PDB entry 6SK5 | electron microscopy, 3.60 A resolution | chains D and C of the 4 polymer chains in the assembly

== Chain D ==
Name: Rhinovirus B5 VP4
Source organism: Human rhinovirus B5
UniProtKB: Q80SQ3 (Q80SQ3_9ENTO); numbering as in UniProt (aligned over 1-69)
Amino-acid sequence (69 residues; row label = number of the first residue in the row):
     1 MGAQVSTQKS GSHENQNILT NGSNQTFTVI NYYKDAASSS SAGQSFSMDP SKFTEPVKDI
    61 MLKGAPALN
Not modelled in the structure: 1-29

== Chain C ==
Name: Rhinovirus B5 VP3
Source organism: Human rhinovirus B5
Notes: EC 3.4.22.29, 3.6.1.15, 3.4.22.28, 2.7.7.48
UniProtKB: B9V433 (B9V433_9ENTO); residues 1-230 here correspond to UniProt positions 330-559 (UniProt number = residue number + 329)
Amino-acid sequence (230 residues; row label = number of the first residue in the row):
     1 GLPTVLTPGS EQFLTTDDRQ SPSAMPNYEP TPLIHIPGEV KNLLEIAQVD TLIPLNNTTN
    61 TTGLGMYRIP LVQNMQGEQV FGFRLYLGDG VLKTTLLGEL CQYFTHWAGS LRLSFMYTGP
   121 ALSSAKLLIA YTPPGAQGPT KRKEAMLGTH VVWDIGLQST VVLNIPWTSG VQYRYTDPDT
   181 YTSAGFVSCW YQTSLVLPPQ TQQTVYMLGF ISACPDFKLR LMKDTQSIHQ
Sequence notes: conflict Thr4 (Ala333 in B9V433)

== Chain D / chain C interface ==
Contacting residue pairs - 31 pairs, chain D then chain C:
  Ile30(D) with Gln20(C), hydrogen bond (backbone-side chain)
  Asn31(D) with Gln20(C)
  Tyr32(D) with Gln20(C), hydrogen bond (backbone-side chain)
  Tyr33(D) with Gln20(C); Pro22(C)
  Asp35(D) with Ser23(C), hydrogen bond; Met25(C); Pro26(C)
  Ser38(D) with Gln20(C); Ser21(C), hydrogen bond (side chain-backbone); Pro22(C); Ser23(C), hydrogen bond (side chain-backbone)
  Ser40(D) with Asp18(C); Gln20(C)
  Ser41(D) with Asp18(C), hydrogen bond
  Met48(D) with Asn42(C); Leu44(C), hydrophobic; Glu45(C)
  Asp49(D) with Glu45(C), hydrogen bond (backbone-side chain)
  Pro50(D) with Gln48(C)
  Phe53(D) with Gly38(C); Glu39(C); Val40(C), hydrophobic; Glu45(C); Val49(C), hydrophobic
  Thr54(D) with Gln48(C); Val49(C)
  Pro66(D) with Gln158(C)
  Ala67(D) with Gln158(C), hydrogen bond (backbone-side chain)
  Leu68(D) with Leu157(C); Gln158(C), hydrogen bond (backbone-side chain)
Interface residues without a listed pair, chain D (18 interface residues in all): Lys52, Asn69
Interface residues without a listed pair, chain C (19 interface residues in all): Arg19, Ile46

== Summary ==
18 residues of chain D face 19 of chain C across their interface, with 9 hydrogen bonds. Polar contacts
include Ile30(D)-Gln20(C), Tyr32(D)-Gln20(C) and Asp35(D)-Ser23(C).
Here chain D is Rhinovirus B5 VP4 and chain C is Rhinovirus B5 VP3, both from Human rhinovirus B5. Entry 6SK5
(Cryo-EM structure of rhinovirus-B5 complexed to antiviral OBR-5-340) was determined by electron microscopy,
deposited together with 6SK6 and 6SK7.
